Entry 8UB9 (electron microscopy, 3.07 A resolution); this record covers chains E and I of the 9 polymer chains in the assembly.

# Chain E
Protein: Avd
From: Bordetella phage BPP-1
Reference sequence: chimeric construct of Q775D7, Q9FA38: residues 1-124 from Q775D7 (Q775D7_BPBPP) positions 1-124 (same numbers); residues 125-290 from Q9FA38 positions 5-170 (UniProt number = residue number - 120)
Amino-acid sequence (290 residues; numbered 1 to 290; the number before each row is that of its first residue):
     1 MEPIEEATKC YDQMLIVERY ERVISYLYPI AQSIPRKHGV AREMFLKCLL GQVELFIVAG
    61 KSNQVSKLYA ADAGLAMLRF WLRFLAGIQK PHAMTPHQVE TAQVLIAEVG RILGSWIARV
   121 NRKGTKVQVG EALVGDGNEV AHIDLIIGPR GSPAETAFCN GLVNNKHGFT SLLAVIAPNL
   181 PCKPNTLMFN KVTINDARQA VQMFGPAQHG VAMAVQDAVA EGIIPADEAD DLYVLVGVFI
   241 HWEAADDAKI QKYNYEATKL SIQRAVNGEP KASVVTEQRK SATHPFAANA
Not modelled in the structure: 1-11, 122-290

# Chain I
Molecule: Diversity-generating retroelement (DGR) RNA Sp
Sequence (140 nucleotides; numbered 1 to 140; the number before each row is that of its first residue):
     1 CAUGGCUCUG CCAACGCUAC GGCUUGGCGG GCUGGCCUUU CCUCAAUAGG UGGUCAGCCG
    61 GUUCUGUCCU GCUUCGGCGA ACACGUUACA CGGUUCGGCA AAACGUCGAU UACUGAAAAU
   121 GGAAAGGCGG GGCCGACUUC
Not modelled in the structure: 1-2, 34-46, 57-58, 140

# Chain E / chain I interface
Pairs across the interface - 28 pairs, chain E then chain I:
  Pro29(E) - G16(I)  sugar contact
  Gln32(E) - U24(I)  hydrogen bond to the sugar
  Ser33(E) - G16(I)  hydrogen bond to the base
  Ser33(E) - C17(I)  sugar contact
  Ser33(E) - C23(I)  hydrogen bond to the sugar
  Ser33(E) - U24(I)  sugar contact
  Ile34(E) - U24(I)  sugar contact
  Pro35(E) - C23(I)  phosphate contact
  Pro35(E) - U24(I)  sugar contact
  Arg36(E) - U7(I)  sugar contact
  Arg36(E) - U24(I)  salt bridge to the phosphate
  Arg36(E) - U25(I)  salt bridge to the phosphate
  Lys37(E) - U7(I)  hydrogen bond to the base
  Gly39(E) - U7(I)  base contact
  Val40(E) - U7(I)  hydrogen bond to the base
  Arg42(E) - U24(I)  phosphate contact
  Arg42(E) - U25(I)  salt bridge to the phosphate
  Ala86(E) - A19(I)  base contact
  Gly87(E) - A19(I)  base contact
  Lys90(E) - G21(I)  base contact
  His92(E) - A19(I)  base contact
  His92(E) - G21(I)  hydrogen bond to the base
  Met94(E) - A19(I)  hydrogen bond to the base
  Thr95(E) - U18(I)  phosphate contact
  Thr95(E) - A19(I)  base contact
  Pro96(E) - A19(I)  base contact
  Gln98(E) - C17(I)  hydrogen bond to the phosphate
  Gln98(E) - U18(I)  phosphate contact
Also at the interface, not in a pair above, chain E (22 interface residues in all): His38, Ala41, Leu85, His97
Also at the interface, not in a pair above, chain I (10 interface residues in all): C8

# In short
22 residues of chain E and 10 residues of chain I are in contact; the contacts include 8 hydrogen bonds and 3
salt bridges. Polar contacts include Ser33(E)-G16(I), Lys37(E)-U7(I) and Val40(E)-U7(I).
Here chain E is Avd (Bordetella phage BPP-1) and chain I is Diversity-generating retroelement (DGR) RNA Sp.
Entry 8UB9 (Diversity-generating retroelement (DGR) ribonucleoprotein reverse transcriptase- Active state
(N-empty) 1a) was determined by electron microscopy (same publication as 8UB7, 8UB8, 8UBA, 8UBB, 8UBC, 8UBD,
8UBE and 8UBF).
